PDB entry 6Y7R | X-ray diffraction, 1.60 A resolution | chains A and B

[Chain A (and B)]
Name: Multi-sensor hybrid histidine kinase
Source organism: Chloroflexus aggregans (strain MD-66 / DSM 9485)
Notes: chain B of this document is another copy of the same molecule, construct and numbering; everything in this record applies to it too
Reference sequence: B8GAY9 (B8GAY9_CHLAD); residue numbers follow UniProt; this construct covers 47-153
Amino-acid sequence (113 residues; numbered 47 to 159; the number before each row is that of its first residue):
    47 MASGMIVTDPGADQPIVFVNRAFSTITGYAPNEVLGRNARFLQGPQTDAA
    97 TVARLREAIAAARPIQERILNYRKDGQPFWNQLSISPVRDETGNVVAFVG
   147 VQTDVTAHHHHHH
Disordered / not traced: 47, 154-159 (chain B: 47, 153-159)
Construct notes: engineered mutation P56 (Ala in B8GAY9), A85 (Cys in B8GAY9); expression tag (154-159)
Small-molecule neighbours: FMN (flavin mononucleotide): I52, T54, Q60, N84, A85, R86, L88, Q89, V98, L101, R102, I105, I115, N117, N127, L129, I131, F144, V145, G146, Q148
Reported in the primary citation:
  - mutagenesis - A56P, A58P: unchanged stability
  - conformationally variable residues: A58, D59

[How chain A and chain B interact]
Pairs across the interface (29; chain A residue first):
  S49(A) - D136(B)  hydrogen bond
  S49(A) - V142(B)
  M51(A) - V53(B)  hydrophobic
  M51(A) - A143(B)  hydrophobic
  V53(A) - M51(B)  hydrophobic
  V63(A) - F64(B)
  F64(A) - V63(B)
  F64(A) - F64(B)  hydrophobic
  N66(A) - V142(B)
  V134(A) - V145(B)  hydrophobic
  V134(A) - V147(B)  hydrophobic
  R135(A) - V147(B)
  D136(A) - S49(B)  hydrogen bond
  D136(A) - V147(B)
  D136(A) - T149(B)
  E137(A) - Q112(B)
  E137(A) - Q128(B)  hydrogen bond
  E137(A) - L129(B)
  E137(A) - S130(B)
  E137(A) - T149(B)  hydrogen bond (backbone-side chain)
  T138(A) - T149(B)
  V142(A) - S49(B)
  V142(A) - M51(B)  hydrophobic
  V142(A) - N66(B)
  A143(A) - M51(B)  hydrophobic
  V145(A) - V134(B)  hydrophobic
  V147(A) - V134(B)  hydrophobic
  V147(A) - R135(B)
  V147(A) - D136(B)
Other interface residues (no listed pair), chain A (19 interface residues in all): G50, Q128, S130, T149
Other interface residues (no listed pair), chain B (19 interface residues in all): E137
The authors on this interface:
  - residue pairs: A58(A)-R86(B)

[Overview]
Chain A and chain B each contribute 19 residues to their interface, with 4 hydrogen bonds. Among the polar
pairs are S49(A)-D136(B), E137(A)-Q128(B) and E137(A)-T149(B). The authors report a contact between A58(A) and
R86(B). From the paper: A56P and A58P of chain A leave stability unchanged; conformational variability at
A58(A) and D59(A).
Both chains are Multi-sensor hybrid histidine kinase (Chloroflexus aggregans (strain MD-66 / DSM 9485)). Entry
6Y7R (Structure of Chloroflexus aggregans Cagg_3753 LOV domain C85A A56P variant (CagFbFP)) was determined by
X-ray diffraction together with 6Y7U from the same study.
